Entry 9OTP (electron microscopy, 1.95 A resolution); this record covers chains B and C of the 10 polymer chains in the assembly.

[Chain B (and C)]
Name: Glutamine synthetase
From: Homo sapiens
Notes: EC 6.3.1.2, 2.3.1.225; chain C of this document is another copy of the same molecule, construct and numbering; everything in this record applies to it too
UniProtKB: P15104 (GLNA_HUMAN); residue numbers follow UniProt; this construct covers 1-373
Chain sequence (373 residues; numbered 1 to 373; the number before each row is that of its first residue):
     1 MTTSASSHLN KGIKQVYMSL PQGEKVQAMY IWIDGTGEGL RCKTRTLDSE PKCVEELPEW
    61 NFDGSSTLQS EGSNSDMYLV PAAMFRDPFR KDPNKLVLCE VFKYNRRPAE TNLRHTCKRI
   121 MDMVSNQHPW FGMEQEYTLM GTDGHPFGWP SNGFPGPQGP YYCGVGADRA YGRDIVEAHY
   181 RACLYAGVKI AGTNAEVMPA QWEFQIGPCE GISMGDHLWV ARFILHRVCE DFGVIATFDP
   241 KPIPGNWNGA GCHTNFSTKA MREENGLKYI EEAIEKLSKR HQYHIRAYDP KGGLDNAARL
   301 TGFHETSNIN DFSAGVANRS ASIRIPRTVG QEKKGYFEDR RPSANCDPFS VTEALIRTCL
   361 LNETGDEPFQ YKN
Disordered / not traced: 1
Construct notes: engineered mutation A298 (Arg in P15104)
Metal / ion sites: Mg2+ site 1: E134, H253, E338 (together with ADP); Mg2+ site 2: E134, E203 (together with ADP)
Residues lining bound ligands: ADP: W130, F131, G132, E134, A191, E203, Q205, I206, G207, P208, H253, N255, F256, S257, R262, R319, R324, Y336, E338, R340
Curated features (UniProtKB/Swiss-Prot):
  - region: T2 to K25 (Required for glutamine-induced ubiquitination by CRL4(CRBN) and proteasomal degradation)
  - binding site (ATP): E134, E203 to P208, N255 to S257, R319, R324
  - binding site (Mn(2+)): E134, E136, E196, E203, H253, E338
  - binding site (L-glutamate): N246, W247, R319, R340
  - binding site (ADP): Y336 to E338
  - modified residue: T2 (N-acetylthreonine), K11 (N6-acetyllysine), K14 (N6-acetyllysine), Y104 (Phosphotyrosine), S343 (Phosphoserine)
  - natural variant: R324 (R324C: In GLND), R341 (R341C: In GLND)
  - mutagenesis: T2 to Y17 (Is stable in high glutamine conditions and does not undergo glutamine-induced degradation), K11 (K11A: Increased ubiquitination and increased proteasomal degradation; when associated with A-14; K11R: Decreased glutamine-induced acetylation; when associated with R-14 ...), K14 (K14A: Increased ubiquitination and increased proteasomal degradation; when associated with A-11; K14R: Decreased glutamine-induced acetylation; when associated with R-11 ...), C209 (C209A: Reduced ability to mediate autopalmitoylation), R299 (R299E: Loss of glutamine synthase activity. Does not affect interaction with BEST2), R324 (R324A: Decreases ribosomal 40S subunit synthesis. Loss of nucleolar location of BYSL)
From the paper describing this entry:
  - mutagenesis - K52A, C53A: unchanged growth in response to glutamine auxotrophy
  - catalytic residues: R299, E305 (citing earlier work)
  - mutagenesis - E305A (10 fold): decreased catalytic activity on ammonia
  - mutagenesis - L300A (100 fold), H304A (5 fold), I309A: decreased catalytic activity on glutamate
  - mutagenesis - L300A: abolished growth in response to glutamine-deplete conditions
  - mutagenesis - P242*: abolished growth in response to glutamine deplete media

[Chain B / chain C interface]
Contacting residue pairs (69):
  A5(B) with F147(C)
  S6(B) with F147(C); Y171(C); G172(C), hydrogen bond (side chain-backbone)
  L9(B) with F147(C), hydrophobic; I175(C), hydrophobic
  N10(B) with K11(C); F232(C)
  K11(B) with D174(C), salt bridge
  I13(B) with K11(C); F232(C), hydrophobic
  K14(B) with D174(C); F232(C)
  V16(B) with Q15(C)
  Y17(B) with F89(C); A178(C), hydrophobic; V228(C); D231(C), hydrogen bond
  M18(B) with R181(C), hydrogen bond (backbone-side chain)
  L20(B) with P88(C); K91(C); R181(C), hydrogen bond (backbone-side chain)
  P21(B) with Y185(C)
  Q22(B) with R181(C)
  K25(B) with L184(C)
  Q27(B) with Y180(C); R181(C)
  L40(B) with V165(C); R169(C), hydrogen bond (backbone-side chain)
  R41(B) with G159(C), hydrogen bond (side chain-backbone); P160(C); Y162(C), hydrogen bond (side chain-backbone); C163(C); R169(C)
  C42(B) with C163(C), hydrogen bond (backbone-backbone)
  K43(B) with T193(C); N194(C)
  T44(B) with Y180(C); G192(C); T193(C), hydrogen bond (backbone-backbone)
  R45(B) with Y180(C); A191(C)
  T46(B) with Y180(C), hydrogen bond; I190(C), hydrogen bond (side chain-backbone); A191(C), hydrogen bond (backbone-backbone)
  N61(B) with R319(C)
  D63(B) with Y162(C); E305(C); R319(C)
  S65(B) with E305(C), hydrogen bond
  S66(B) with G159(C); Y162(C)
  T67(B) with Y162(C)
  S73(B) with A317(C)
  N74(B) with R327(C), hydrogen bond
  S75(B) with R319(C)
  D76(B) with R327(C), salt bridge
  Y78(B) with R327(C)
  R90(B) with E177(C), salt bridge; R181(C), hydrogen bond (backbone-side chain)
  N94(B) with R181(C)
  Y104(B) with R327(C)
  R227(B) with V165(C); R173(C)
  E230(B) with V165(C); G166(C), hydrogen bond (side chain-backbone); A167(C); R173(C), salt bridge
  V234(B) with A167(C)
Other interface residues (no listed pair), chain B (45 interface residues in all): S4, W32, F62, F223, H226, G233, I235
Other interface residues (no listed pair), chain C (47 interface residues in all): T3, G148, Y161, D168, A170, A182, V197, N318, T328, Q331

[Overview]
45 residues of chain B and 47 residues of chain C are in contact, with 16 hydrogen bonds and 4 salt bridges.
Polar contacts include K11(B)-D174(C), D76(B)-R327(C) and R90(B)-E177(C). The paper reports catalytic residues
R299(B) and E305(B); L300A, H304A and I309A of chain B reduce catalytic activity on glutamate; 7 substitutions
were tested in all.
Chain B and chain C are both Glutamine synthetase (Homo sapiens); the structure, Human glutamine synthetase
R298A decamer under turnover conditions, was determined by electron microscopy, deposited together with 9OTM,
9OTN, 9OTO and 9OTQ.
